7D46 - chains E and H of the 10 polymer chains in the assembly; structure by electron microscopy, 4.00 A resolution.

== Chain E ==
Molecule: Translation initiation factor eIF-2B subunit gamma
Source organism: Homo sapiens
UniProt: Q9NR50 (EI2BG_HUMAN); residues 1-452 here = UniProt positions 1-452
Sequence (452 residues; numbered 1 to 452; the number before each row is that of its first residue):
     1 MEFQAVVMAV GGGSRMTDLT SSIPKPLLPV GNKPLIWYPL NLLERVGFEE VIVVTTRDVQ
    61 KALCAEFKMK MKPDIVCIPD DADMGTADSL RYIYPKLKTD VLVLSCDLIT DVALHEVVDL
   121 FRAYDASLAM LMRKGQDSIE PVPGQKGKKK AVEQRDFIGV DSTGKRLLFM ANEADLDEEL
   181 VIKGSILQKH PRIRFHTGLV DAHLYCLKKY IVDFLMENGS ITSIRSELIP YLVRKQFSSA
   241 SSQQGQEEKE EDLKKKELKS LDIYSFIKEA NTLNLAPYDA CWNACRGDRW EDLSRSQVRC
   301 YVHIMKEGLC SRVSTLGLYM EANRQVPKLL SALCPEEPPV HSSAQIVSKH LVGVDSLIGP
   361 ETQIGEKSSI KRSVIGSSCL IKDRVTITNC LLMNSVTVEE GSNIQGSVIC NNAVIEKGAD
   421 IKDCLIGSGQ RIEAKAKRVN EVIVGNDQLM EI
Not modelled in the structure: 12-25, 135-154, 239-257, 296-341, 445-452
Swiss-Prot annotation at these positions:
  - modified residue: M1 (N-acetylmethionine), S260 (Phosphoserine)
  - natural variant: L27 (L27Q: In VWM3), G47 (G47E: In VWM3), A87 (A87V: In VWM3), R225 (R225Q: In VWM3), I346 (I346T: In VWM3)

== Chain H ==
Molecule: Translation initiation factor eIF-2B subunit delta
Source organism: Homo sapiens
UniProt: Q9UI10 (EI2BD_HUMAN); numbering as in UniProt (aligned over 1-523)
Sequence (523 residues; row label = number of the first residue in the row):
     1 MAAVAVAVRE DSGSGMKAEL PPGPGAVGRE MTKEEKLQLR KEKKQQKKKR KEEKGAEPET
    61 GSAVSAAQCQ VGPTRELPES GIQLGTPREK VPAGRSKAEL RAERRAKQEA ERALKQARKG
   121 EQGGPPPKAS PSTAGETPSG VKRLPEYPQV DDLLLRRLVK KPERQQVPTR KDYGSKVSLF
   181 SHLPQYSRQN SLTQFMSIPS SVIHPAMVRL GLQYSQGLVS GSNARCIALL RALQQVIQDY
   241 TTPPNEELSR DLVNKLKPYM SFLTQCRPLS ASMHNAIKFL NKEITSVGSS KREEEAKSEL
   301 RAAIDRYVQE KIVLAAQAIS RFAYQKISNG DVILVYGCSS LVSRILQEAW TEGRRFRVVV
   361 VDSRPWLEGR HTLRSLVHAG VPASYLLIPA ASYVLPEVSK VLLGAHALLA NGSVMSRVGT
   421 AQLALVARAH NVPVLVCCET YKFCERVQTD AFVSNELDDP DDLQCKRGEH VALANWQNHA
   481 SLRLLNLVYD VTPPELVDLV ITELGMIPCS SVPVVLRVKS SDQ
Not modelled in the structure: 1-165, 519-523
Swiss-Prot annotation at these positions:
  - region: R170 to L179 (May bind the chemical integrated stress response (ISR) inhibitor ISRIB)
  - modified residue: A2 (N-acetylalanine), S12 (Phosphoserine), T86 (Phosphothreonine), S130 (Phosphoserine)
  - natural variant: R209 (R209Q: In VWM4), A228 (A228V: In VWM4), L269 (L269R: In VWM4), R357 (R357Q: In VWM4), R374 (R374C: In VWM4), C465 (C465R: In VWM4), Y489 (Y489H: In VWM4)
What the authors report for this chain:
  - mutagenesis - E310K, L314Q: decreased catalytic activity on ISRIB
  - mutagenesis - E310K, L314Q: decreased binding to eIF2(alphaP)

== How chain E and chain H interact ==
Contacting residue pairs - 22 pairs, chain E then chain H:
  E2(E) - I198(H)
  E2(E) - P205(H)
  E2(E) - R209(H)  salt bridge
  V46(E) - I198(H)  hydrophobic
  G47(E) - S197(H)
  G47(E) - P199(H)
  F48(E) - P199(H)
  L114(E) - I198(H)  hydrophobic
  H115(E) - T193(H)
  H115(E) - Q194(H)  hydrogen bond (side chain-backbone)
  H115(E) - I198(H)
  V118(E) - I198(H)  hydrophobic
  D119(E) - T193(H)  hydrogen bond
  D119(E) - L212(H)
  R122(E) - T193(H)
  R122(E) - I198(H)  hydrogen bond (side chain-backbone)
  R122(E) - V208(H)
  R122(E) - R209(H)
  A123(E) - L212(H)  hydrophobic
  A123(E) - Q213(H)
  Y124(E) - L218(H)  hydrophobic
  D125(E) - R209(H)  salt bridge
Also at the interface, not in a pair above, chain E (14 interface residues in all): M1, D100
Also at the interface, not in a pair above, chain H (14 interface residues in all): S200, Q216, D239

== In short ==
Chain E and chain H each contribute 14 residues to their interface, with 3 hydrogen bonds and 2 salt bridges.
Polar contacts include E2(E)-R209(H), D125(E)-R209(H) and H115(E)-Q194(H). The paper reports that E310K and
L314Q of chain H reduce catalytic activity on ISRIB; E310K and L314Q of chain H reduce binding to
eIF2(alphaP).
Here chain E is Translation initiation factor eIF-2B subunit gamma and chain H is Translation initiation
factor eIF-2B subunit delta, both from Homo sapiens. Entry 7D46 (eIF2B apo) was determined by electron
microscopy together with 7D43, 7D44 and 7D45 from the same study.
